Entry 5JZW (electron microscopy, 4.46 A resolution (low resolution: residue-level contacts below are approximate; hydrogen-bond / salt-bridge calls are withheld)); this record covers chains H and I of the 14 polymer chains in the assembly.

[Chain H (and I)]
Protein: Aerolysin
Source organism: Aeromonas hydrophila
Notes: chain I of this document is another copy of the same molecule, construct and numbering; everything in this record applies to it too
UniProtKB: P09167 (AERA_AERHY); residues 1-424 here correspond to UniProt positions 24-447 (UniProt number = residue number + 23)
Amino-acid sequence (424 residues; each row starts with the number of its first residue):
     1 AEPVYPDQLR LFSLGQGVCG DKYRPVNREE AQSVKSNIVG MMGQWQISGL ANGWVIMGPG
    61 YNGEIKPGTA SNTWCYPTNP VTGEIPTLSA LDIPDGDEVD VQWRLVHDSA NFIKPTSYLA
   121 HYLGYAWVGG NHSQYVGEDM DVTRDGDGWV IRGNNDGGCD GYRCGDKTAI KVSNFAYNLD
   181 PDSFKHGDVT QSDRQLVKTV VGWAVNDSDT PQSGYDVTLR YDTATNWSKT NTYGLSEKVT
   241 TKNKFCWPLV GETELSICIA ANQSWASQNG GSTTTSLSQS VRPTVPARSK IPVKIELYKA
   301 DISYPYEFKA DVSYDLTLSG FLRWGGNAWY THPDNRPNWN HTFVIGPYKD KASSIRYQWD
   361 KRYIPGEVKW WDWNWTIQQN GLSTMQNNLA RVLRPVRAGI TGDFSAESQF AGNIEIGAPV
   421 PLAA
Disordered / not traced: 238-260
Sequence notes: engineered mutation Cys246 (Lys269 in P09167), Cys258 (Glu281 in P09167)
Swiss-Prot annotation at these positions:
  - region: Trp45 to Tyr61 (Interaction with host N-linked glycan), Tyr233 to Trp265 (Part of the transmembrane beta-barrel after proteolytic activation of the toxin and insertion into the host membrane), Arg323 to His332 (Interaction with glycans from host GPI-anchor)
  - site: His132 (Important for oligomerization), Lys351 (Important for heptamerization), Glu367 (Important for heptamerization)
Disulfides: Cys19-Cys75, Cys159-Cys164
What the authors report for this chain:
  - conformationally variable residues (order/disorder transition): Leu235 to Asn262

[Interface between chain H and chain I]
Residue-residue contacts - 111 pairs, chain H then chain I:
  Glu2(H) - Arg104(I)
  Pro3(H) - Trp103(I)
  Arg28(H) - Asp139(I)
  Arg28(H) - Asp141(I)
  Glu29(H) - Trp103(I)
  Glu29(H) - His107(I)
  Gln32(H) - His107(I)
  Gln32(H) - Met140(I)
  Gln32(H) - Asp141(I)
  Gln32(H) - Val142(I)
  Lys35(H) - Asn154(I)
  Trp54(H) - His132(I)
  Trp54(H) - Asp139(I)
  Asn62(H) - Asp156(I)
  Glu64(H) - Asn131(I)
  Glu64(H) - Asn154(I)
  Glu64(H) - Asp156(I)
  Pro67(H) - His132(I)
  Ala176(H) - Ser192(I)
  His186(H) - Lys294(I)
  His186(H) - Glu415(I)
  Val189(H) - Val201(I)
  Ala261(H) - Glu237(I)
  Asn262(H) - Thr232(I)
  Asn262(H) - Tyr233(I)
  Asn262(H) - Gly234(I)
  Asn262(H) - Leu235(I)
  Asn262(H) - Glu237(I)
  Gln263(H) - Thr232(I)
  Gln263(H) - Tyr233(I)
  Gln263(H) - Glu237(I)
  Ser264(H) - Thr230(I)
  Ser264(H) - Asn231(I)
  Ser264(H) - Thr232(I)
  Trp265(H) - Thr230(I)
  Trp265(H) - Asn231(I)
  Ala266(H) - Lys229(I)
  Ala266(H) - Thr230(I)
  Ser267(H) - Ser228(I)
  Ser267(H) - Lys229(I)
  Gln268(H) - Asn226(I)
  Gln268(H) - Trp227(I)
  Gln268(H) - Ser228(I)
  Asn269(H) - Asn226(I)
  Gly270(H) - Asn226(I)
  Gly271(H) - Ala224(I)
  Gly271(H) - Thr225(I)
  Gly271(H) - Asn226(I)
  Ser272(H) - Thr223(I)
  Ser272(H) - Ala224(I)
  Thr273(H) - Tyr221(I)
  Thr273(H) - Asp222(I)
  Thr274(H) - Tyr221(I)
  Thr274(H) - Asp222(I)
  Thr275(H) - Lys198(I)
  Thr275(H) - Arg220(I)
  Ser276(H) - Thr218(I)
  Ser276(H) - Leu219(I)
  Ser276(H) - Arg220(I)
  Leu277(H) - Val200(I)
  Leu277(H) - Thr218(I)
  Ser278(H) - Val217(I)
  Ser278(H) - Thr218(I)
  Gln279(H) - Asp216(I)
  Ser280(H) - Tyr215(I)
  Ser280(H) - Asp216(I)
  Arg282(H) - Ser213(I)
  Arg282(H) - Gly214(I)
  Arg282(H) - Asp216(I)
  Arg282(H) - Arg282(I)
  Pro283(H) - Gln212(I)
  Thr284(H) - Gln212(I)
  Ile302(H) - Thr199(I)
  Tyr304(H) - Val201(I)
  Tyr304(H) - Lys294(I)
  Tyr304(H) - Glu296(I)
  Pro347(H) - Ser303(I)
  Tyr348(H) - Ser192(I)
  Tyr348(H) - Ser303(I)
  Tyr348(H) - Asp403(I)
  Lys349(H) - Asp403(I)
  Asp350(H) - Ser405(I)
  Asp360(H) - Asp97(I)
  Tyr363(H) - Asp100(I)
  Ile364(H) - Asp100(I)
  Ile364(H) - Trp103(I)
  Glu367(H) - Arg144(I)
  Glu367(H) - Asp145(I)
  Glu367(H) - Gly146(I)
  Ala406(H) - Leu196(I)
  Gln409(H) - Lys198(I)
  Gln409(H) - Thr199(I)
  Phe410(H) - Lys198(I)
  Phe410(H) - Thr199(I)
  Phe410(H) - Val200(I)
  Phe410(H) - Val201(I)
  Ala411(H) - Val201(I)
  Gly412(H) - Val201(I)
  Gly412(H) - Gly202(I)
  Gly412(H) - Trp203(I)
  Asn413(H) - Trp203(I)
  Ile414(H) - Trp203(I)
  Ile414(H) - Ala204(I)
  Ile414(H) - Val205(I)
  Ile414(H) - Tyr215(I)
  Glu415(H) - Val205(I)
  Ile416(H) - Val205(I)
  Ile416(H) - Asp207(I)
  Ile416(H) - Tyr215(I)
  Gly417(H) - Asp207(I)
  Ala418(H) - Asp207(I)
Interface residues without a listed pair, chain H (66 interface residues in all): Ala1, Asn174, Tyr177, Asn178, Gln191, Val281, Phe404, Ser408, Pro419
Interface residues without a listed pair, chain I (68 interface residues in all): Glu98, Val189, Thr190, Gln191, Asp193, Asn206, Ser208, Ser236, Tyr298

[Overview]
Chain H and chain I form an interface of 66 and 68 residues respectively. From the paper: conformational
variability at Leu235(H).
Both chains are Aerolysin (Aeromonas hydrophila). Entry 5JZW (Cryo-EM structures of aerolysin post-prepore and
quasipore) was determined by electron microscopy together with 5JZH and 5JZT from the same study.
